Entry 1N35 (X-ray diffraction, 2.50 A resolution); this record covers chains C and A of the 3 polymer chains in the assembly.

Chain C:
Molecule: 10-nt RNA strand
Sequence (10 nucleotides; each row starts with the number of its first residue):
  1281 AUUAGCCCCC
Unresolved in the structure: 1281-1282

Chain A:
Protein: Minor core protein lambda 3
From: Mammalian orthoreovirus 3
UniProtKB: P17378 (VL3_REOVD); residue numbers follow UniProt; this construct covers 1-1267
Chain sequence (1267 residues; numbered 1 to 1267; the number before each row is that of its first residue):
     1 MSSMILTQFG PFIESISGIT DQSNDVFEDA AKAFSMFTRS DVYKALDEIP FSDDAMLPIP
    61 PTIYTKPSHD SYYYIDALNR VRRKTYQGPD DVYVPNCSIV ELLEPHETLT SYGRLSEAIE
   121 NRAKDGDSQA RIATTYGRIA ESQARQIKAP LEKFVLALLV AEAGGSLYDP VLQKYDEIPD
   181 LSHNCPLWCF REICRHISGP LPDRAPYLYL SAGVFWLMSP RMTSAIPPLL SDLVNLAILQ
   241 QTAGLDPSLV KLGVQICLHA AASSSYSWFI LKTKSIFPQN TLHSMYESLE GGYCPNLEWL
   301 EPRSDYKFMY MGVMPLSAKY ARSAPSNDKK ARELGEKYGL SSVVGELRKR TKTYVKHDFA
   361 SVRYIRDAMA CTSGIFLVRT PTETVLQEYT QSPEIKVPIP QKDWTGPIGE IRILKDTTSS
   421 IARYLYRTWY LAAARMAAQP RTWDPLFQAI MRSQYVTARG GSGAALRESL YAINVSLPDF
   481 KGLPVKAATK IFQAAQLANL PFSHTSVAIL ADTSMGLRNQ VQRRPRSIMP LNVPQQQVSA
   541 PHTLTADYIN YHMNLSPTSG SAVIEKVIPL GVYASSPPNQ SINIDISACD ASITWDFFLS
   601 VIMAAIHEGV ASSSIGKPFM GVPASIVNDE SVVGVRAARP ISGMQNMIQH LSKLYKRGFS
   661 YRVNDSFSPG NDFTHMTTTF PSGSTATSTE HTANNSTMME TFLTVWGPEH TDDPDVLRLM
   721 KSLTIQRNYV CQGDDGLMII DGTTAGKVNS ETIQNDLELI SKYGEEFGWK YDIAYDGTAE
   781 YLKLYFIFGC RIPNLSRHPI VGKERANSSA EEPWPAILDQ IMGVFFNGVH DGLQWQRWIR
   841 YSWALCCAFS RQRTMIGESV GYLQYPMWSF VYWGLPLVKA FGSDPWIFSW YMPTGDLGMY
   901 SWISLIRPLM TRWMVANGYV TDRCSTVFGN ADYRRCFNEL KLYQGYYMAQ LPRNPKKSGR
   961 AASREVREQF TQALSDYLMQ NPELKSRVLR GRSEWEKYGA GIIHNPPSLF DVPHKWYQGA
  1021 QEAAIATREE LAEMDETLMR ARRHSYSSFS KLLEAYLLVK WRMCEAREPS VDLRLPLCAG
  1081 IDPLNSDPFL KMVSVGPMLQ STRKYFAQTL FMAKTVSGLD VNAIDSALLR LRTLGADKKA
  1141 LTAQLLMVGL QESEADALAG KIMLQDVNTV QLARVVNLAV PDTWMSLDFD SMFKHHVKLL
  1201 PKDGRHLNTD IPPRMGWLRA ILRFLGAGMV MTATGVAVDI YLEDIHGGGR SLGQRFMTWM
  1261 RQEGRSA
Unresolved in the structure: 1, 1266-1267
Ion coordination: Mn2+ site 1: Asp585, Ile586, Asp734 (together with 3'-deoxy-cytidine-5'-triphosphate); Mn2+ site 2: Asp585, Asp734 (together with 3'-deoxy-cytidine-5'-triphosphate)
Residues lining bound ligands:
  - 3'-deoxy-cytidine-5'-triphosphate (CH1), molecule 1: Lys32, Ser35, Met36, Arg851, Arg853, Tyr862
  - 3'-deoxy-cytidine-5'-triphosphate (CH1), molecule 2: Arg518, Arg523, Arg524, Arg526, Ile528, Asp585, Ile586, Ser587, Ala588, Cys589, Asp590, Ser682, Thr687, Asp734
  - 3'-deoxy-cytidine-5'-triphosphate (CH1), molecule 3: Trp814, Pro815, Gln852, Arg853, Thr854, Met855, Arg1028, Leu1031, Met1034, Asp1035

Interface between chain C and chain A:
Pairs across the interface (42; chain C residue first):
  U1283(C) with Ala464(A), phosphate contact; Ala488(A), phosphate contact; Ser514(A), phosphate contact; Met515(A), hydrogen bond to the sugar
  A1284(C) with Gly460(A), phosphate contact; Gly461(A), hydrogen bond to the phosphate; Ser462(A), hydrogen bond to the phosphate; Lys486(A), base contact; Ala488(A), phosphate contact; Met515(A), sugar contact; Pro530(A), sugar contact; Asn807(A), hydrogen bond to the base; Ser809(A), base contact
  G1285(C) with Arg459(A), phosphate contact; Gly460(A), hydrogen bond to the phosphate; Lys490(A), hydrogen bond to the phosphate; Arg518(A), hydrogen bond to the base; Ile528(A), base contact; Met529(A), sugar contact; Pro530(A), sugar contact; Ser682(A), hydrogen bond to the base; Gly683(A), hydrogen bond to the sugar
  C1286(C) with Thr457(A), hydrogen bond to the phosphate; Arg459(A), phosphate contact; Lys490(A), salt bridge to the phosphate; Gln536(A), sugar contact; Gly683(A), sugar contact; Ser684(A), sugar contact; Thr685(A), sugar contact
  C1287(C) with Gln454(A), hydrogen bond to the phosphate; Thr558(A), sugar contact; Ser559(A), sugar contact; Gly560(A), base contact
  C1288(C) with Ser559(A), sugar contact; Glu565(A), sugar contact; Arg1103(A), phosphate contact
  C1289(C) with Asp1182(A), hydrogen bond to the sugar; Met1185(A), sugar contact
  C1290(C) with Ala1179(A), phosphate contact; Val1180(A), sugar contact; Asp1182(A), sugar contact; Met1185(A), sugar contact
Other interface residues (no listed pair), chain A (36 interface residues in all): Gly516, Leu531, Ala562, Phe1106

Overview:
8 residues of chain C and 36 residues of chain A are in contact; the contacts include 12 hydrogen bonds and 1
salt bridge. Polar contacts include A1284(C)-Asn807(A), G1285(C)-Arg518(A) and G1285(C)-Ser682(A). Chain A
binds 3 copies of 3'-deoxy-cytidine-5'-triphosphate.
Here chain C is a 10-nt RNA strand and chain A is Minor core protein lambda 3 (Mammalian orthoreovirus 3).
Entry 1N35 (lambda3 elongation complex with four phosphodiester bond formed) was determined by X-ray
diffraction, deposited together with 1N1H, 1N38, 1MUK and 1MWH.
